Entry 1RUM (X-ray diffraction, 1.48 A resolution); this record covers chains L and H.

# Chain L
Protein: immunoglobulin igg2a, light chain
Source organism: Mus musculus
Notes: fragment: fab
UniProt: Q8K0F8 (Q8K0F8_MOUSE); the construct lacks a stretch of the UniProt sequence, so the offset changes along the chain: 1-27 = UniProt 21-47; 28-214 = UniProt 53-239
Sequence (219 residues; row label = number of the first residue in the row; a row labelled like 27A-27E holds insertion residues (27A, then the next letters in order)):
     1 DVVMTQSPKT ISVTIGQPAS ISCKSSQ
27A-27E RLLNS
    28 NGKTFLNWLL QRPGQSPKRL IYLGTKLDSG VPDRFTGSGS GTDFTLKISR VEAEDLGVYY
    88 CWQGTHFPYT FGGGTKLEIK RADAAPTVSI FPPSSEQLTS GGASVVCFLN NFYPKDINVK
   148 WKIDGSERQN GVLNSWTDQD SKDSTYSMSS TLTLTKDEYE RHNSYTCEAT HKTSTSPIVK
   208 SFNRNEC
Disulfide bonds: Cys23-Cys88, Cys134-Cys194
Modified positions: Trp163 (4-hydroxytryptophan; 4HT)
Ligand contacts: benzoic acid (BEZ): Phe32, Trp89, Gly91, Tyr96

# Chain H
Protein: immunoglobulin igg2a, heavy chain
Source organism: Mus musculus
Notes: fragment: fab
UniProt: P01865 (GCAM_MOUSE); the construct has insertions or renumbered stretches relative to UniProt, so the offset changes along the chain: 115-130 = UniProt 1-16; 133-154 = UniProt 17-38; 162-169 = UniProt 41-48; 171-180 = UniProt 49-58; 5 more segments
Sequence (222 residues; numbered 1 to 231 plus 6 insertion-coded residues; 15 numbers in that range are skipped by the numbering (no residue carries them; nothing is unmodelled there); the number before each row is that of its first residue; a row labelled like 82A-82C holds insertion residues (82A, then the next letters in order)):
     1 RVQLQQSGPG LVKPSQSLSL TCTVTGYSIT SDFAW
   35A N
    36 WIRQFPGNKL EWMGYINYSG FTSHNPSLKS RISITRDTSK NQFFLQL
82A-82C NSV
    83 TTEDTATYYC AGLLWYDG
100A-100B GA
   101 GSWGQGTLVT VSAAKTTAPS VYPLAPVCGD
   133 TTGSSVTLGC LVKGYFPEPV TL
   156 TW
   162 NSGSLSSG
   171 VHTFPAVLQS
   183 DLYTLSSSVT VTSS
   198 TWP
   202 SQSIT
   208 CNVAHPASST KVDKKI
   226 EPRGPT
Disulfide bonds: Cys22-Cys92, Cys142-Cys208
Ligand contacts: benzoic acid (BEZ): Ala34, Asn35A, Trp47, Tyr50, Leu95, Leu96, Trp97, Gly100

# How chain L and chain H interact
Disulfides between the chains: Cys214(L)-Cys128(H)
Contacting residue pairs (83):
  Lys30(L) - Tyr98(H)  hydrogen bond (side chain-backbone)
  Phe32(L) - Tyr98(H)
  Phe32(L) - Asp99(H)
  Asn34(L) - Leu95(H)
  Asn34(L) - Gly100(H)  hydrogen bond (side chain-backbone)
  Leu36(L) - Trp103(H)  hydrophobic
  Gln38(L) - Gln39(H)  hydrogen bond
  Gln38(L) - Tyr91(H)  hydrogen bond
  Gln42(L) - Tyr91(H)
  Ser43(L) - Tyr91(H)
  Ser43(L) - Trp103(H)
  Ser43(L) - Gly104(H)  hydrogen bond (side chain-backbone)
  Ser43(L) - Gln105(H)
  Pro44(L) - Trp103(H)
  Arg46(L) - Arg1(H)
  Arg46(L) - Ala100B(H)
  Arg46(L) - Gly101(H)  hydrogen bond (side chain-backbone)
  Arg46(L) - Ser102(H)
  Tyr49(L) - Asp99(H)
  Tyr49(L) - Gly100A(H)
  Leu50(L) - Asp99(H)
  Asp55(L) - Gly100A(H)
  Asp55(L) - Ala100B(H)  hydrogen bond (side chain-backbone)
  Ser56(L) - Arg1(H)  hydrogen bond
  Val85(L) - Asn43(H)
  Tyr87(L) - Gln39(H)  hydrogen bond
  Tyr87(L) - Asn43(H)  hydrogen bond
  Tyr87(L) - Leu45(H)  hydrophobic
  Trp89(L) - Leu95(H)  hydrophobic
  Phe94(L) - Ser58(H)
  Phe94(L) - His59(H)
  Phe94(L) - Pro61(H)
  Pro95(L) - Trp47(H)  hydrophobic
  Pro95(L) - Asn60(H)
  Pro95(L) - Pro61(H)
  Tyr96(L) - Trp47(H)
  Tyr96(L) - Tyr50(H)  hydrophobic
  Phe98(L) - Leu45(H)  hydrophobic
  Gly100(L) - Asn43(H)
  Ser116(L) - Thr139(H)
  Ile117(L) - Val127(H)
  Phe118(L) - Leu124(H)  hydrophobic
  Phe118(L) - Ala125(H)
  Phe118(L) - Pro126(H)
  Phe118(L) - Thr139(H)
  Pro119(L) - Val127(H)
  Pro119(L) - Arg228(H)
  Ser121(L) - Tyr122(H)
  Ser121(L) - Pro123(H)
  Glu123(L) - Tyr122(H)
  Glu123(L) - Pro123(H)
  Glu123(L) - Lys221(H)  salt bridge
  Gln124(L) - Tyr122(H)
  Gln124(L) - Lys145(H)
  Ser131(L) - Leu143(H)
  Ser131(L) - Lys145(H)
  Phe135(L) - Leu124(H)  hydrophobic
  Phe135(L) - Phe174(H)  hydrophobic
  Phe135(L) - Ser188(H)
  Phe135(L) - Ser189(H)
  Phe135(L) - Ser190(H)
  Asn137(L) - His172(H)
  Asn137(L) - Phe174(H)
  Asn137(L) - Ser190(H)  hydrogen bond
  Asn138(L) - His172(H)  hydrogen bond
  Leu160(L) - Val177(H)  hydrophobic
  Leu160(L) - Gln179(H)
  Ser162(L) - Phe174(H)
  Ser162(L) - Pro175(H)  hydrogen bond (side chain-backbone)
  Trp163(L) - Pro175(H)
  Thr164(L) - Thr173(H)
  Thr164(L) - Phe174(H)
  Ser174(L) - His172(H)  hydrogen bond
  Ser174(L) - Phe174(H)
  Met175(L) - Phe174(H)
  Ser176(L) - Phe174(H)
  Ser176(L) - Ser188(H)  hydrogen bond
  Lys207(L) - Asp130(H)  salt bridge
  Phe209(L) - Val127(H)  hydrophobic
  Glu213(L) - Arg228(H)  hydrogen bond (backbone-side chain)
  Cys214(L) - Val127(H)
  Cys214(L) - Cys128(H)  disulfide
  Cys214(L) - Arg228(H)  hydrogen bond (backbone-side chain)
Other interface residues (no listed pair), chain L (48 interface residues in all): Val115, Ser127, Val133, Thr180, Asn212
Other interface residues (no listed pair), chain H (50 interface residues in all): Ile37, Gly42, Gly106, Leu140, Gly141, Gly229

# In short
48 residues of chain L face 50 of chain H across their interface; the contacts include 1 disulfide bond, 17
hydrogen bonds and 2 salt bridges. Polar pairs include Glu123(L)-Lys221(H), Lys207(L)-Asp130(H) and
Lys30(L)-Tyr98(H). Benzoic acid is bound between chain L and chain H.
Here chain L is immunoglobulin igg2a, light chain and chain H is immunoglobulin igg2a, heavy chain, both from
Mus musculus. Entry 1RUM (Crystal structure (F) of H2O2-soaked cationic cyclization antibody 4C6 fab at pH 8.5
with a data ...) was determined by X-ray diffraction (same publication as 1RU9, 1RUA, 1RUK, 1RUL, 1RUP, 1RUQ
and 1RUR).
